1NBI - chains A and D of the 4 polymer chains in the assembly; structure by X-ray diffraction, 3.00 A resolution.

Chain A (and D):
Protein: Glycine N-methyltransferase
Organism: Rattus norvegicus
Notes: EC 2.1.1.20; chain D of this document is another copy of the same molecule, construct and numbering; everything in this record applies to it too
UniProtKB: P13255 (GNMT_RAT); numbering as in UniProt (aligned over 1-292)
Chain sequence (292 residues; each row starts with the number of its first residue):
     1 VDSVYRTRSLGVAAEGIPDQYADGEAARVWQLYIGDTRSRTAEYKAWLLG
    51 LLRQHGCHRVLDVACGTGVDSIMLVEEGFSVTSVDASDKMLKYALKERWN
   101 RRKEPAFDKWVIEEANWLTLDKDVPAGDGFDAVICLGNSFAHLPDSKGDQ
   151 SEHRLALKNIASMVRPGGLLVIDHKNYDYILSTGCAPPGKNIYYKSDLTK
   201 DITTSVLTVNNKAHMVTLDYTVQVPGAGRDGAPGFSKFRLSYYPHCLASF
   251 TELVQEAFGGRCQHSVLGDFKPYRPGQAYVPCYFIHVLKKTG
Not modelled in the structure: 1-17
Differences from the reference sequence: engineered mutation Lys175 (Arg in P13255)
Ligand contacts: S-adenosylmethionine (SAM): Tyr21, Trp30, Ile34, Arg40, Val63, Ala64, Gly66, Val69, Asp70, Asp85, Ala86, Ser87, Met90, Ala115, Asn116, Trp117, Leu118, Leu136, Gly137, Ser139, His142, Leu143, Tyr194

Chain A / chain D interface:
Pairs across the interface - 20 pairs, chain A then chain D:
  Thr183(A) - Asn211(D)
  Gly184(A) - Asn211(D)
  Cys185(A) - Asn211(D)
  Thr203(A) - Asn210(D)
  Thr204(A) - Val209(D)
  Thr204(A) - Asn210(D)  hydrogen bond (backbone-backbone)
  Ser205(A) - Thr208(D)
  Ser205(A) - Val209(D)
  Val206(A) - Val206(D)
  Val206(A) - Leu207(D)
  Val206(A) - Thr208(D)  hydrogen bond (backbone-backbone)
  Leu207(A) - Val206(D)
  Thr208(A) - Ser205(D)
  Thr208(A) - Val206(D)  hydrogen bond (backbone-backbone)
  Val209(A) - Thr204(D)
  Asn210(A) - Cys185(D)  hydrogen bond
  Asn210(A) - Thr203(D)
  Asn210(A) - Thr204(D)  hydrogen bond (backbone-backbone)
  Asn211(A) - Thr183(D)
  Asn211(A) - Gly184(D)
Also at the interface, not in a pair above, chain A (13 interface residues in all): Ile202

Overview:
Chain A and chain D form an interface of 13 and 12 residues respectively, with 5 hydrogen bonds. Polar
contacts include Asn210(A)-Cys185(D), Thr204(A)-Asn210(D) and Val206(A)-Thr208(D). Ligands of chain A:
S-adenosylmethionine.
Chain A and chain D are both Glycine N-methyltransferase (Rattus norvegicus); the structure, Structure of
R175K mutated glycine N-methyltransferase complexed with S-adenosylmethionine, R175K:SAM, was determined by
X-ray diffraction, deposited together with 1NBH.
